Entry 5U7X (X-ray diffraction, 2.60 A resolution); this record covers chain F.

[Chain F]
Name: Nod factor binding lectin-nucleotide phosphohydrolase
Source organism: Vigna unguiculata subsp. cylindrica
Reference sequence: Q9XFC9 (Q9XFC9_VIGUC); residues 2-415 here correspond to UniProt positions 49-462 (UniProt number = residue number + 47)
Sequence (437 residues; each row starts with the number of its first residue; numbers below 1 keep their minus sign (Met-21 is residue -21)):
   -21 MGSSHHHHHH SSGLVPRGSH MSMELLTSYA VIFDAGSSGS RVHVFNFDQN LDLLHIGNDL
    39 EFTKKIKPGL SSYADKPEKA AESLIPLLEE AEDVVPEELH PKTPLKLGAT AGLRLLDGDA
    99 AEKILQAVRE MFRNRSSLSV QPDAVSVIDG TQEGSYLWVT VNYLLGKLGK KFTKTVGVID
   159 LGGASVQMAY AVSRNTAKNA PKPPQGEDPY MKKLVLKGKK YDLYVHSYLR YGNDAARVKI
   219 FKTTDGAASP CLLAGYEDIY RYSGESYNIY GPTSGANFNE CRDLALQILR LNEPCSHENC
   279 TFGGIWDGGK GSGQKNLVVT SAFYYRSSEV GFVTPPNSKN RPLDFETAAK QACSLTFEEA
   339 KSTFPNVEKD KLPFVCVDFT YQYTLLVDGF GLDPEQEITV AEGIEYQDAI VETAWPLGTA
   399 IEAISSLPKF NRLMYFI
Disordered / not traced: -21 to 2, 415
Disulfides: Cys229-Cys259, Cys273-Cys278, Cys331-Cys354
Construct notes: initiating methionine (-21); expression tag (-20 to 1)

[Summary]
Chain F is Nod factor binding lectin-nucleotide phosphohydrolase (Vigna unguiculata subsp. cylindrica); the
structure, Crystal structure of a nucleoside triphosphate diphosphohydrolase (NTPDase) from the legume Vigna
unguiculata subsp. cylindrica (Dolichos ..., was determined by X-ray diffraction, deposited together with 5U7V
and 5U7W.
